Entry 9H8U (X-ray diffraction, 3.00 A resolution); this record covers chains A and B.

== Chain A (and B) ==
Name: FAD-linked oxidoreductase sorD
From: Penicillium rubens Wisconsin 54-1255
Notes: EC 1.1.1.-; chain B of this document is another copy of the same molecule, construct and numbering; everything in this record applies to it too
Reference sequence: B6HNK6 (SORD_PENRW); residues 1-471 here = UniProt positions 1-471
Chain sequence (471 residues; each row starts with the number of its first residue):
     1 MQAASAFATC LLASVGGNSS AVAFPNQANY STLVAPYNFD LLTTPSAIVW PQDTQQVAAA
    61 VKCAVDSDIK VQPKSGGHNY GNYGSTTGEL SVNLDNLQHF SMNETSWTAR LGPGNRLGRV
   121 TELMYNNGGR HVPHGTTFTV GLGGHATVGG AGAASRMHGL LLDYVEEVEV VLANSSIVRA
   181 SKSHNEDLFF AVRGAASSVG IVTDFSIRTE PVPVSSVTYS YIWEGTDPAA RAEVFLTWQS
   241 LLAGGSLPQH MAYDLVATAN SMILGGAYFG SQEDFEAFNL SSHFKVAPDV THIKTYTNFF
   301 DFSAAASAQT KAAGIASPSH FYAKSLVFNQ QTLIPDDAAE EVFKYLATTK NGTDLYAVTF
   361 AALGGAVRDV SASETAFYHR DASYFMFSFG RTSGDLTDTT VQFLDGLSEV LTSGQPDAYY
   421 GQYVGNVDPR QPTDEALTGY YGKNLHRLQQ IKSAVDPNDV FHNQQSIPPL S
Unresolved in the structure: 1-4
Differences from the reference sequence: conflict N103 (Asp in B6HNK6), T291 (Ala in B6HNK6), P432 (Ser in B6HNK6), E435 (Lys in B6HNK6)
Swiss-Prot annotation at these positions:
  - glycosylation (N-linked (GlcNAc...) asparagine): N18, N29, N174, N279, N351
Disulfides: C10-C63
Covalently attached groups: glycan linked to N18, N351; N-acetylglucosamine (NAG) linked to N29, N174, N279
Residues lining bound ligands:
  - A1ITD ((2Z)-1-[3,5-dimethyl-2,4-bis(oxidanyl)phenyl]hexa-2,4-dien-1-one): Y80, D254, A361, F387, Y423, G425, N426
  - FAD (flavin-adenine dinucleotide): Y37, Q72, P73, K74, S75, G76, G77, H78, N79, Y80, Y83, G84, L94, P113, G135, T136, T137, V140, G141, G143, G144, H145, T147, V148, G150, A151, A196, S197, G200, I201, V202, I315, A316, Y423, G425, N463
From the paper describing this entry:
  - binding site for flavin-adenine dinucleotide: H78
  - binding site for A1ITD: Y80, A151, A361, F385, F387, Y423
  - catalytic residues: D254, T359 (proposed by the authors, not directly observed)

== How chain A and chain B interact ==
Contacting residue pairs - 8 pairs, chain A then chain B:
  Q331(A) - R447(B)
  S373(A) - Q331(B)
  Q415(A) - Q450(B)  hydrogen bond
  A418(A) - H446(B)
  H446(A) - D417(B)
  H446(A) - A418(B)
  R447(A) - Q331(B)
  Q450(A) - Q415(B)
Also at the interface, not in a pair above, chain A (8 interface residues in all): D417
Also at the interface, not in a pair above, chain B (8 interface residues in all): S373

== Overview ==
Chain A and chain B each contribute 8 residues to their interface, with 1 hydrogen bond. The hydrogen-bonded
pair is Q415(A)-Q450(B). Ligands of chain A: flavin-adenine dinucleotide and compound A1ITD. The paper reports
catalytic residues D254(A) and T359(A); a binding site for A1ITD at Y80(A), A151(A) and A361(A) among others.
Both chains are FAD-linked oxidoreductase sorD (Penicillium rubens Wisconsin 54-1255). Entry 9H8U
(FAD-dependent oxidase sorD with sorbicillin bound) was determined by X-ray diffraction together with 9H8M,
9H8Z and 9H92 from the same study.
